PDB entry 7Q7H | X-ray diffraction, 2.49 A resolution | chains H and L of the 3 polymer chains in the assembly

[Chain H]
Name: Reaction center protein H chain
From: Cereibacter sphaeroides
UniProtKB: P0C0Y7 (RCEH_RHOSH); residue numbers follow UniProt; this construct covers 10-250
Chain sequence (241 residues; each row starts with the number of its first residue):
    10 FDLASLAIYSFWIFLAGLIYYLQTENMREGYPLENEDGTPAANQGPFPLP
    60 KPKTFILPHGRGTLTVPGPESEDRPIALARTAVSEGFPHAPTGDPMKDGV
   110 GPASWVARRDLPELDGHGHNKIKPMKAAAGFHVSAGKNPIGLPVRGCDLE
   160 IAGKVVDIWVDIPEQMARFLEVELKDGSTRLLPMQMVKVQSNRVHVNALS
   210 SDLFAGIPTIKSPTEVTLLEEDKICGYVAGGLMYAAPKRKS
Not modelled in the structure: 250

[Chain L]
Name: Reaction center protein L chain
From: Cereibacter sphaeroides
UniProtKB: P0C0Y8 (RCEL_RHOSH); residues 1-281 here correspond to UniProt positions 2-282 (UniProt number = residue number + 1)
Chain sequence (281 residues; row label = number of the first residue in the row):
     1 ALLSFERKYRVPGGTLVGGNLFDFWVGPFYVGFFGVATFFFAALGIILIA
    51 WSAVLQGTWNPQLISVYPPALEYGLGGAPLAKGGLWQIITICATGAFVSW
   101 ALREVEICRKLGIGYHIPFAFAFAILAYLTLVLFRPVMMGAWGYAFPYGI
   151 WTHLDWVSNTGYTYGNFHYNPAHMIAITFFFTNALALALHGALVLSAANP
   201 EKGKEMRTPDHEDTFFRDLVGYSIGTLGIHRLGLLLSLSAVFFSALCMII
   251 TGTIWFDQWVDWWQWWVKLPWWANIPGGING
Differences from the reference sequence: engineered mutation T178 (Ser179 in P0C0Y8)
Metal / ion sites: Fe ion: H190, H230 (shared with 3 residues of chain M)
Ligand contacts:
  - bacteriochlorophyll a (BCL), molecule 1: I46, I49, F97, Y128, L131, F146, I150, W151, H153, L154, W156, V157
  - bacteriochlorophyll a (BCL), molecule 2: F97, F121, A124, I125, A127, Y128, L131, W156, V157, S158, T160, G161, Y162, N166, F167, H168, H173, A176, I177, F180, F181, S244, A245, C247, M248
  - bacteriochlorophyll a (BCL), molecule 3: V157, Y162, H168, F181
  - bacteriochlorophyll a (BCL), molecule 4: H168, M174, I177, T178, F181, T182, L185
  - bacteriopheophytin a (BPH), molecule 1: T38, F41, A42, G45, I49, I89, C92, A93, A96, F97, W100, E104, I117, A120, F121, F123, A124, Y128, F146, Y148, G149, I150, H153, F180, S237, L238, V241
  - bacteriopheophytin a (BPH), molecule 2: F181, A184, L185, A188, L189, F216, L219, V220
  - ubiquinone-7 (UQ7): V26, F29, Y30, V31, G35, T38, F39, W100, R103

[Interface between chain H and chain L]
Residue-residue contacts - 68 pairs, chain H then chain L:
  G39(H) with L3(L); S4(L), hydrogen bond (backbone-backbone); F5(L)
  Y40(H) with L3(L), hydrophobic
  L42(H) with A1(L), hydrophobic; L2(L); L3(L), hydrophobic
  E43(H) with A1(L); L2(L), hydrogen bond (backbone-backbone); S4(L)
  E45(H) with R7(L); R10(L), salt bridge
  A50(H) with A1(L), hydrophobic
  K62(H) with N199(L), hydrogen bond
  F64(H) with A198(L); N199(L)
  I65(H) with E205(L); M206(L), hydrogen bond (backbone-backbone)
  L66(H) with M206(L), hydrophobic
  P67(H) with E205(L); M206(L)
  E79(H) with S4(L), hydrogen bond
  E81(H) with S4(L); F5(L); K8(L), salt bridge
  I85(H) with R7(L); K8(L)
  L87(H) with R7(L); K8(L); V11(L), hydrophobic
  G95(H) with F24(L); W25(L), hydrogen bond (backbone-backbone)
  F96(H) with F24(L), hydrophobic
  P97(H) with R10(L); V11(L); P12(L); D23(L); W25(L)
  H98(H) with R7(L), hydrogen bond; R10(L), hydrogen bond (backbone-backbone); V11(L); P12(L)
  V109(H) with K8(L)
  G110(H) with K8(L), hydrogen bond (backbone-backbone); Y9(L); V11(L)
  P111(H) with V11(L); K110(L); G112(L)
  S113(H) with K8(L); Y9(L)
  W114(H) with K8(L)
  D124(H) with D210(L)
  G125(H) with T208(L); D210(L), hydrogen bond (backbone-side chain)
  P172(H) with D210(L)
  E173(H) with D213(L); G225(L); T226(L), hydrogen bond; L227(L)
  M175(H) with L227(L), hydrophobic
  A238(H) with G112(L)
  M242(H) with P12(L); G13(L); G14(L); R109(L); K110(L)
  Y243(H) with V11(L)
Also at the interface, not in a pair above, chain H (42 interface residues in all): E38, H68, R83, A88, E94, A99, P100, V115, K130, L241
Also at the interface, not in a pair above, chain L (32 interface residues in all): L111, K204, P209

[In short]
42 residues of chain H and 32 residues of chain L are in contact, with 11 hydrogen bonds and 2 salt bridges.
Polar pairs include E45(H)-R10(L), E81(H)-K8(L) and K62(H)-N199(L). Ligands of chain L: bacteriopheophytin a,
4 copies of bacteriochlorophyll a and ubiquinone-7.
Here chain H is Reaction center protein H chain and chain L is Reaction center protein L chain, both from
Cereibacter sphaeroides. Entry 7Q7H (Room temperature structure of the Rhodobacter Sphaeroides Photosynthetic
Reaction Center F(M197)H mutant at 51 MPa helium ...) was determined by X-ray diffraction.
